PDB entry 1NB3 | X-ray diffraction, 2.80 A resolution | chains A and I of the 3 polymer chains in the assembly

Chain A:
Name: Cathepsin H
Organism: Sus scrofa
Notes: EC 3.4.22.16
UniProtKB: O46427 (CATH_PIG); aligned to UniProt positions 116-334 over residues 1-212 (the alignment contains insertions or deletions, so no single offset holds)
Chain sequence (220 residues; numbered 1 to 212 plus 15 insertion-coded residues; 7 numbers in that range are skipped by the numbering (no residue carries them; nothing is unmodelled there); the number before each row is that of its first residue; a row labelled like 58A-58B holds insertion residues (58A, then the next letters in order)):
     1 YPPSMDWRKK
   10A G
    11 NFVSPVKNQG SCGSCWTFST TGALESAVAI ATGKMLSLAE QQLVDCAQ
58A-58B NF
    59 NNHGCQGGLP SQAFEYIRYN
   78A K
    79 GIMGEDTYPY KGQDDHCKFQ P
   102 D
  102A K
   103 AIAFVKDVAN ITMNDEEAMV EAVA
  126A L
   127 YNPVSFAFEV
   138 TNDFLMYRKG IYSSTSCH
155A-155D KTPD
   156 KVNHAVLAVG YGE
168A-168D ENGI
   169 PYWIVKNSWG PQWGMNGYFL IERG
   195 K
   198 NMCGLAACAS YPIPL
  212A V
Swiss-Prot annotation at these positions:
  - active site: Cys-25, His-159, Asn-175
  - glycosylation: Asn-112 (N-linked (GlcNAc...) asparagine)
Disulfide bonds: Cys-22/Cys-63, Cys-56/Cys-95, Cys-154/Cys-200
Covalent attachments: glycan linked to Asn-112

Chain I:
Name: Stefin A
Organism: Homo sapiens
UniProtKB: P01040 (CYTA_HUMAN); the construct lacks a stretch of the UniProt sequence and is renumbered around it, so the offset changes along the chain: 6-40 = UniProt 1-35; 43-68 = UniProt 36-61; 92-102 = UniProt 62-72; 103-105 = UniProt 74-76; 2 more segments
Chain sequence (98 residues; each row starts with the number of its first residue; note: 25 numbers in that range are skipped by the numbering (no residue carries them; nothing is unmodelled there)):
     6 MIPGGLSEAK PATPEIQEIV DKVKPQLEEK TNETY
    43 GKLEAVQYKT QVVAGTNYYI KVRAGD
    92 NKYMHLKVFK S
  102A L
   103 PGQ
  105A N
   106 EDLVLTGYQV
  115A D
   116 KNKDDELTGF
Swiss-Prot annotation at these positions:
  - motif: Gln-53 to Gly-57 (Secondary area of contact)
  - site: Gly-9 (Reactive site)
  - modified residue: Met-6 (N-acetylmethionine)

Interface between chain A and chain I:
Contacting residue pairs (40; chain A residue first):
  Gln-19(A) / Val-55(I)
  Gly-20(A) / Val-55(I)
  Gly-20(A) / Ala-56(I)  hydrogen bond (backbone-backbone)
  Ser-21(A) / Val-55(I)
  Ser-21(A) / Asn-59(I)  hydrogen bond (backbone-side chain)
  Ser-21(A) / Phe-100(I)
  Cys-22(A) / Val-55(I)
  Gly-23(A) / Gly-9(I)
  Gly-23(A) / Val-55(I)
  Cys-25(A) / Gly-9(I)
  His-61(A) / Ile-7(I)
  Cys-63(A) / Gly-9(I)
  Cys-63(A) / Gln-53(I)  hydrogen bond (backbone-side chain)
  Gln-64(A) / Ile-7(I)
  Gln-64(A) / Gly-9(I)
  Gln-64(A) / Gly-10(I)
  Gln-64(A) / Gln-53(I)
  Gln-64(A) / Gly-124(I)
  Gly-65(A) / Ile-7(I)
  Gly-65(A) / Pro-8(I)
  Gly-65(A) / Gly-9(I)  hydrogen bond (backbone-backbone)
  Gly-65(A) / Gly-10(I)
  Gly-66(A) / Ile-7(I)
  Gly-66(A) / Pro-8(I)  hydrogen bond (backbone-backbone)
  Leu-67(A) / Pro-8(I)  hydrophobic
  Ala-133(A) / Pro-8(I)  hydrophobic
  Val-136(A) / Val-54(I)  hydrophobic
  Leu-142(A) / Thr-58(I)
  Leu-142(A) / Leu-102A(I)  hydrophobic
  Asp-155D(A) / Met-6(I)
  Lys-156(A) / Met-6(I)
  Val-157(A) / Met-6(I)
  Val-157(A) / Ile-7(I)
  Asn-158(A) / Met-6(I)
  Asn-158(A) / Gly-9(I)
  Asn-158(A) / Val-54(I)
  Trp-177(A) / Val-55(I)  hydrogen bond (side chain-backbone)
  Trp-177(A) / Ala-56(I)
  Trp-177(A) / Leu-102A(I)  hydrophobic
  Trp-181(A) / Leu-102A(I)
Also at the interface, not in a pair above, chain A (27 interface residues in all): Asn-18, Asn-139, Met-143, His-159, Ala-160, Gln-180
Also at the interface, not in a pair above, chain I (18 interface residues in all): Lys-101, Pro-103, Gln-105, Phe-125

Overview:
27 residues of chain A and 18 residues of chain I are in contact, with 6 hydrogen bonds. Polar pairs include
Ser-21(A)/Asn-59(I), Cys-63(A)/Gln-53(I) and Trp-177(A)/Val-55(I). Curated annotation (UniProt) lists 3
active-site residues on chain A.
Here chain A is Cathepsin H (Sus scrofa) and chain I is Stefin A (Homo sapiens). Entry 1NB3 (Crystal structure
of stefin A in complex with cathepsin H: N-terminal residues of inhibitors can adapt ...) was determined by
X-ray diffraction together with 1NB5 from the same study.
